1VQA - chain A; structure by X-ray diffraction, 1.80 A resolution.

[Chain A]
Name: Gene V protein
From: Enterobacteria phage f1
UniProtKB: P69543 (VHED_BPF1); residue numbers follow UniProt; this construct covers 1-87
Chain sequence (87 residues; each row starts with the number of its first residue):
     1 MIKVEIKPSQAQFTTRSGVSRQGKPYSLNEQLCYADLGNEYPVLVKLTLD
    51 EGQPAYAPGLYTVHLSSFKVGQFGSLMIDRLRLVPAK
Not modelled in the structure: 87
Sequence notes: engineered mutation A35 (Val in P69543), L47 (Ile in P69543)
UniProt features mapped onto this chain:
  - site: R16 (Involved in DNA binding), R21 (Involved in DNA binding), Y26 (Involved in DNA binding), Y34 (Involved in DNA binding), Y41 (Involved in DNA binding, and in the dimer-dimer interactions of the protein-ssDNA complex), K46 (Involved in DNA binding)

[Overview]
Chain A is Gene V protein (Enterobacteria phage f1); the structure, Gene V protein mutant with val 35 replaced
by ala 35 and ile 47 replaced by ..., was determined by X-ray diffraction (same publication as 1VQC, 1VQD,
1VQE, 1VQG and 1VQH).
